Entry 7QN7 (electron microscopy, 3.00 A resolution); this record covers chains D and E of the 7 polymer chains in the assembly.

# Chain D
Name: Gamma-aminobutyric acid receptor subunit beta-3
Organism: Homo sapiens
UniProt: P28472 (GBRB3_HUMAN); residues -24 to 448 here correspond to UniProt positions 1-473 (UniProt number = residue number + 25)
Chain sequence (473 residues; numbered -24 to 448; the number before each row is that of its first residue; numbers below 1 keep their minus sign (Met-24 is residue -24)):
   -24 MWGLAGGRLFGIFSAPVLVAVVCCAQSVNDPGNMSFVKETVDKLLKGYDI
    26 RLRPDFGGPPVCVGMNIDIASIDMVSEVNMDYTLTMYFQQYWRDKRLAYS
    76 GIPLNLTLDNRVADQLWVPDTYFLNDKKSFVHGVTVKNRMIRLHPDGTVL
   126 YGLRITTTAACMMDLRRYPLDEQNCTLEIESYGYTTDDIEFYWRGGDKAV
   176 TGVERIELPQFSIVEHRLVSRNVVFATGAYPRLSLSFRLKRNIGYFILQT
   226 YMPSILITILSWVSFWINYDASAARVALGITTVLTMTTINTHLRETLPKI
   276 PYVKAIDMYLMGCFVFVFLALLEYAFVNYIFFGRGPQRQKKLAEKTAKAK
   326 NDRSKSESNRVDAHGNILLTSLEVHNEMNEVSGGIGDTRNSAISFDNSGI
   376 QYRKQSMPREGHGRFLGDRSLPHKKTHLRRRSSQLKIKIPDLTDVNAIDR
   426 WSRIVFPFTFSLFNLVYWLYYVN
Disordered / not traced: -24 to 6, 308-421, 448
Cystine bridges: Cys136-Cys150
Covalently attached groups: N-acetylglucosamine (NAG) linked to Asn8, Asn80; glycan linked to Asn149
Residues lining bound ligands: histamine (HSM): Tyr97, Glu155, Ser156, Tyr157, Phe200, Thr202, Tyr205
UniProt features mapped onto this chain:
  - binding site (benzamidine): Asp95 to Tyr97, Glu155 to Tyr157, Phe200
  - binding site (4-aminobutanoate): Tyr97, Glu155, Tyr157, Thr202
  - binding site (histamine): Tyr97, Ser156, Tyr157, Thr202
  - glycosylation (N-linked (GlcNAc...) asparagine): Asn8, Asn80, Asn149

# Chain E
Name: Gamma-aminobutyric acid receptor subunit delta
Organism: Homo sapiens
UniProt: O14764 (GBRD_HUMAN); numbering as in UniProt (aligned over 1-452)
Chain sequence (472 residues; row label = number of the first residue in the row):
     1 MDAPARLLAPLLLLCAQQLRGTRAMNDIGDYVGSNLEISWLPNLDGLIAG
    51 YARNFRPGIGGPPVNVALALEVASIDHISEANMEYTMTVFLHQSWRDSRL
   101 SYNHTNETLGLDSRFVDKLWLPDTFIVNAKSAWFHDVTVENKLIRLQPDG
   151 VILYSIRITSTVACDMDLAKYPMDEQECMLDLESYGYSSEDIVYYWSESQ
   201 EHIHGLDKLQLAQFTITSYRFTTELMNFKSAGQFPRLSLHFHLRRNRGVY
   251 IIQSYMPSVLLVAMSWVSFWISQAAVPARVSLGITTVLTMTTLMVSARSS
   301 LPRASAIKALDVYFWICYVFVFAALVEYAFAHFNADYRKKQKAKVKVSRP
   351 RAEMDVRNAIVLFSLSAAGVTQELAISRRQRRVPGNLMGSYRSVGVETGE
   401 TKKEGAARSGGQGGIRARLRPIDADTIDIYARAVFPAAFAAVNVIYWAAY
   451 AMGGSGGSGGSGKTETSQVAPA
Disordered / not traced: 1-41, 337-423, 452-472
Cystine bridges: Cys164-Cys178
Covalently attached groups: N-acetylglucosamine (NAG) linked to Asn65, Asn103
Construct notes: expression tag (453-472)
UniProt features mapped onto this chain:
  - modified residue: Ser390 (Phosphoserine)
  - glycosylation (N-linked (GlcNAc...) asparagine): Asn103, Asn106
  - natural variant: Glu177 (E177A: In GEFSP5), Arg220 (R220C: In GEFSP5; uncertain significance; R220H: Reduced receptor current amplitudes), Val370 (V370I: Found in a patient with childhood onset epileptic encephalopathy; uncertain significance)
Reported in the primary citation:
  - specificity-determining residues: Glu71, His92 (proposed by the authors, not directly observed)

# Chain D / chain E interface
Contacting residue pairs (90):
  Gly7(D) - Gly60(E)
  Met9(D) - Arg56(E)
  Met9(D) - Gly58(E)  hydrogen bond (side chain-backbone)
  Met9(D) - Ile59(E)  hydrophobic
  Met9(D) - Arg99(E)
  Val12(D) - Phe55(E)  hydrophobic
  Lys13(D) - Gly50(E)
  Lys13(D) - Tyr51(E)
  Lys13(D) - Ala52(E)
  Val16(D) - Phe55(E)  hydrophobic
  Asp48(D) - Lys130(E)
  Val50(D) - Arg303(E)  hydrogen bond (backbone-side chain)
  Glu52(D) - Arg303(E)  salt bridge
  Tyr62(D) - Phe125(E)
  Tyr62(D) - Val127(E)
  Tyr62(D) - Tyr185(E)  hydrophobic
  Gln64(D) - Ser230(E)  hydrogen bond
  Thr82(D) - Gly186(E)
  Thr82(D) - Tyr187(E)
  Thr82(D) - Asp191(E)
  Leu83(D) - Asn54(E)
  Leu83(D) - Phe55(E)  hydrophobic
  Leu83(D) - Tyr187(E)
  Asp84(D) - Arg53(E)
  Asp84(D) - Asn54(E)  hydrogen bond (backbone-backbone)
  Asp84(D) - Tyr187(E)  hydrogen bond (backbone-side chain)
  Arg86(D) - Arg53(E)
  Arg86(D) - Asp117(E)  salt bridge
  Arg86(D) - Leu119(E)  hydrogen bond (side chain-backbone)
  Phe105(D) - Lys130(E)
  His107(D) - Ala129(E)
  His107(D) - Lys130(E)
  Gly108(D) - Phe134(E)
  Val109(D) - Phe125(E)
  Val109(D) - Ala132(E)
  Val109(D) - Trp133(E)
  Val109(D) - Phe134(E)  hydrophobic
  Val109(D) - Ile158(E)  hydrophobic
  Thr110(D) - Leu91(E)
  Thr110(D) - Thr124(E)  hydrogen bond (side chain-backbone)
  Thr110(D) - Phe134(E)
  Thr110(D) - Ile156(E)
  Val111(D) - Asp123(E)
  Asn113(D) - Phe125(E)
  Asn113(D) - Tyr185(E)
  Arg114(D) - Tyr185(E)
  Met115(D) - Tyr185(E)
  Arg117(D) - Gly186(E)  hydrogen bond (side chain-backbone)
  Arg117(D) - Ala231(E)
  Gly127(D) - Tyr185(E)
  Leu128(D) - Tyr185(E)  hydrogen bond (backbone-side chain)
  Arg129(D) - Phe125(E)
  Arg129(D) - Ile126(E)  hydrogen bond (side chain-backbone)
  Arg129(D) - Val127(E)  hydrogen bond (side chain-backbone)
  Arg129(D) - Ala129(E)
  Arg129(D) - Tyr185(E)  hydrogen bond (backbone-side chain)
  Glu182(D) - Asp165(E)
  Pro184(D) - Arg303(E)
  Pro184(D) - Ser305(E)
  Gln185(D) - Arg303(E)
  Gln185(D) - Ser305(E)
  Phe186(D) - Arg303(E)
  Tyr220(D) - Pro302(E)
  Tyr220(D) - Ala304(E)
  Tyr220(D) - Ser305(E)
  Leu223(D) - Arg298(E)
  Leu223(D) - Ile307(E)  hydrophobic
  Leu223(D) - Trp315(E)  hydrophobic
  Gln224(D) - Met294(E)
  Gln224(D) - Val295(E)  hydrogen bond (side chain-backbone)
  Gln224(D) - Arg298(E)  hydrogen bond
  Pro228(D) - Thr291(E)
  Leu231(D) - Tyr318(E)
  Ile232(D) - Leu288(E)  hydrophobic
  Ile234(D) - Phe322(E)  hydrophobic
  Leu235(D) - Leu288(E)  hydrophobic
  Leu235(D) - Leu325(E)  hydrophobic
  Trp241(D) - Phe333(E)  hydrophobic
  Ile242(D) - His332(E)
  Asn243(D) - His332(E)  hydrogen bond (backbone-side chain)
  Ala246(D) - Val276(E)  hydrophobic
  Ala248(D) - Pro277(E)  hydrophobic
  Ala249(D) - Val276(E)  hydrophobic
  Ala249(D) - Val280(E)  hydrophobic
  Ala252(D) - Ile284(E)  hydrophobic
  Leu253(D) - Ile284(E)  hydrophobic
  Thr256(D) - Ile284(E)
  Thr256(D) - Leu288(E)
  Thr260(D) - Leu288(E)
  Arg428(D) - Phe333(E)
Also at the interface, not in a pair above, chain D (57 interface residues in all): Ser51, Leu79, Val87, Gln90, Thr131, Val238, His267
Also at the interface, not in a pair above, chain E (61 interface residues in all): Pro57, Gln93, Trp120, Leu121, Pro122, Ser188, Val287, Ala329

# Summary
57 residues of chain D face 61 of chain E across their interface; the contacts include 15 hydrogen bonds and 2
salt bridges. Polar pairs include Glu52(D)-Arg303(E), Arg86(D)-Asp117(E) and Met9(D)-Gly58(E). Ligands of
chain D: histamine. N-acetylglucosamine is covalently linked to Asn8(D) and Asn80(D). From the paper:
specificity determinants Glu71(E) and His92(E).
Chain D is Gamma-aminobutyric acid receptor subunit beta-3 and chain E is Gamma-aminobutyric acid receptor
subunit delta, both from Homo sapiens; the structure, Cryo-EM structure of human full-length extrasynaptic
alpha4beta3delta GABA(A)R in complex with GABA, histamine and nanobody Nb25, was determined by electron
microscopy together with 7QN5, 7QN6, 7QN8, 7QN9, 7QNA, 7QNB and 3 further entries from the same study.
